PDB entry 1Q3P | X-ray diffraction, 2.25 A resolution | chains A and B of the 4 polymer chains in the assembly

Chain A (and B):
Molecule: Shank1
Source organism: Rattus norvegicus
Notes: fragment: PDZ domain; chain B of this document is another copy of the same molecule, construct and numbering; everything in this record applies to it too
Reference sequence: Q9WV48 (SHAN1_RAT); residues 582-690 here = UniProt positions 582-690
Sequence (109 residues; numbered 582 to 690; the number before each row is that of its first residue):
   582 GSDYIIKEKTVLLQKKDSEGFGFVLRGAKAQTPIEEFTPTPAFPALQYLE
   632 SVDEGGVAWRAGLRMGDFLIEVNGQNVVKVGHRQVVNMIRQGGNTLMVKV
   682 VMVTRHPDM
Disordered / not traced: 582-583, 610-614, 687-690 (chain B: 610-614, 690)
What the authors report for this chain:
  - specificity-determining residues: Asp-634
  - conformationally variable residues (order/disorder transition): Lys-610 to Pro-614

Interface between chain A and chain B:
Residue-residue contacts (22; chain A residue first):
  Asp-584(A) with Ile-587(B); Lys-588(B)
  Tyr-585(A) with Tyr-585(B); Ile-586(B); Ile-587(B), hydrogen bond (backbone-backbone)
  Ile-586(A) with Tyr-585(B); Ile-586(B), hydrophobic
  Ile-587(A) with Ser-583(B); Asp-584(B); Tyr-585(B), hydrogen bond (backbone-backbone)
  Lys-588(A) with Ser-583(B); Asp-584(B), salt bridge; Asp-689(B), salt bridge
  Glu-589(A) with Gly-582(B); Ser-583(B), hydrogen bond (backbone-backbone); Tyr-585(B), hydrogen bond; Pro-622(B)
  Asn-657(A) with Thr-619(B), hydrogen bond; Thr-621(B)
  Val-659(A) with Thr-619(B); Pro-620(B)
  Val-682(A) with Pro-622(B), hydrophobic
Also at the interface, not in a pair above, chain A (13 interface residues in all): Lys-590, Pro-620, Pro-622, Ile-651

In short:
Chain A and chain B form an interface of 13 and 12 residues respectively; the contacts include 5 hydrogen
bonds and 2 salt bridges. Polar contacts include Lys-588(A)/Asp-584(B), Lys-588(A)/Asp-689(B) and
Glu-589(A)/Tyr-585(B). From the paper: the specificity determinant Asp-634(A); conformational variability at
Lys-610(A).
Chain A and chain B are both Shank1 (Rattus norvegicus); the structure, Crystal structure of the Shank
PDZ-ligand complex reveals a class I PDZ interaction and a novel ..., was determined by X-ray diffraction
(same publication as 1Q3O).
